Entry 4PJ7 (X-ray diffraction, 2.50 A resolution); this record covers chains A and G of the 4 polymer chains in the assembly.

[Chain A]
Protein: Major histocompatibility complex class I-related gene protein
Organism: Homo sapiens
UniProtKB: Q95460 (HMR1_HUMAN); residues 1-270 here correspond to UniProt positions 23-292 (UniProt number = residue number + 22)
Amino-acid sequence (271 residues; each row starts with the number of its first residue; numbering starts at 0):
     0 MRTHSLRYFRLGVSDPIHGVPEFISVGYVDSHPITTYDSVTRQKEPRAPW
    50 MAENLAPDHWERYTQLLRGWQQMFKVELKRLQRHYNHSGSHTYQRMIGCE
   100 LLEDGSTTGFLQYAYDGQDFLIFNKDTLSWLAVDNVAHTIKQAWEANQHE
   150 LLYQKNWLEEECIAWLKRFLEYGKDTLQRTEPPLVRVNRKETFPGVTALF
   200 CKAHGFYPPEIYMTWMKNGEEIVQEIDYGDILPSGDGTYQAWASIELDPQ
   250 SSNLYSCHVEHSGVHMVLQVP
Unresolved in the structure: 247-252, 270
Sequence notes: initiating methionine (0); engineered mutation Ser261 (Cys283 in Q95460)
Swiss-Prot annotation at these positions:
  - binding site (5-(2-oxoethylideneamino)-6-(D-ribitylamino)uracil): Arg9, Ser24, Lys43, Arg94, Tyr152, Gln153
  - binding site (5-(2-oxopropylideneamino)-6-(D-ribitylamino)uracil): Arg9, Ser24, Lys43, Arg94, Tyr152, Gln153
  - binding site (7-hydroxy-6-methyl-8-(1-D-ribityl)lumazine): Arg9, Ser24, Lys43, Arg94, Tyr152, Gln153
  - binding site (8-(9H-purin-6-yl)-2-oxa-8-azabicyclo[3.3.1]nona-3,6-diene-4,6-dicarbaldehyde): Arg9, Lys43, His58, Arg94
  - binding site (2-amino-4-oxopteridine-6-carbaldehyde): Lys43
  - binding site (pyridoxal): Lys43
  - glycosylation: Asn85 (N-linked (GlcNAc...) asparagine)
Cystine bridges: Cys98-Cys161, Cys200-Cys256
Covalent attachments: compound 2LJ linked to Lys43
Residues lining bound ligands: 2LJ (1-deoxy-1-({2,6-dioxo-5-[(E)-propylideneamino]-1,2,3,6-tetrahydropyrimidin-4-yl}amino)-D-ribitol): Tyr7, Phe8, Arg9, Ser24, Thr34, His58, Tyr62, Leu66, Trp69, Arg94, Ile96, Tyr152, Gln153, Trp156
Reported in the primary citation:
  - mutagenesis - K43A (Tm50 46 degC): decreased stability in response to 2LJ

[Chain G]
Protein: TCR-alpha
Organism: Homo sapiens
Amino-acid sequence (203 residues; each row starts with the number of its first residue):
     1 GQNIDQPTEMTATEGAIVQINCTYQTSGFNGLFWYQQHAGEAPTFLSYNV
    51 LDGLEEKGRFSSFLSRSKGYSYLLLKELQMKDSASYLCAVMDSNYQLIWG
   101 AGTKLIIKPDIQNPDPAVYQLRDSKSSDKSVCLFTDFDSQTNVSQSKDSD
   151 VYITDKCVLDMRSMDFKSNSAVAWSNKSDFACANAFNNSIIPEDTFFPSP
   201 ESS
Unresolved in the structure: 200-203
Cystine bridges: Cys22-Cys88, Cys132-Cys182
Reported in the primary citation:
  - binding site for 2LJ: Tyr95

[How chain A and chain G interact]
Residue-residue contacts (29; chain A residue first):
  His58(A) - Asn94(G)
  Arg61(A) - Asn94(G)
  Arg61(A) - Gln96(G)  hydrogen bond
  Tyr62(A) - Ser93(G)  hydrogen bond (side chain-backbone)
  Tyr62(A) - Asn94(G)
  Tyr62(A) - Tyr95(G)
  Leu65(A) - Asn94(G)
  Leu65(A) - Tyr95(G)  hydrophobic
  His148(A) - Tyr48(G)
  His148(A) - Glu55(G)  salt bridge
  Leu151(A) - Val50(G)
  Leu151(A) - Leu51(G)  hydrophobic
  Tyr152(A) - Asn30(G)
  Tyr152(A) - Tyr48(G)
  Tyr152(A) - Val50(G)
  Tyr152(A) - Tyr95(G)  hydrogen bond
  Lys154(A) - Leu51(G)
  Asn155(A) - Phe29(G)  hydrogen bond (side chain-backbone)
  Asn155(A) - Val50(G)
  Asn155(A) - Leu51(G)
  Asn155(A) - Arg66(G)  hydrogen bond
  Trp156(A) - Asn30(G)
  Trp156(A) - Tyr95(G)  hydrogen bond
  Glu159(A) - Arg66(G)
  Glu160(A) - Gly28(G)
  Glu160(A) - Phe29(G)  hydrogen bond (side chain-backbone)
  Glu160(A) - Asn30(G)
  Glu160(A) - Ser93(G)
  Trp164(A) - Ser93(G)
Interface residues without a listed pair, chain A (15 interface residues in all): Asp57, Trp69
Interface residues without a listed pair, chain G (13 interface residues in all): Phe45

[In short]
15 residues of chain A and 13 residues of chain G are in contact, with 7 hydrogen bonds and 1 salt bridge.
Polar pairs include His148(A)-Glu55(G), Arg61(A)-Gln96(G) and Tyr62(A)-Ser93(G). Covalently linked compound
2LJ: at Lys43(A). The paper reports a binding site for 2LJ at Tyr95(G); K43A of chain A reduces stability in
response to 2LJ.
Chain A is Major histocompatibility complex class I-related gene protein and chain G is TCR-alpha, both from
Homo sapiens; the structure, Structure of human MR1-5-OP-RU in complex with human MAIT TRBV6-4 TCR, was
determined by X-ray diffraction (same publication as 4PJ5, 4PJ8, 4PJ9, 4PJA, 4PJB, 4PJC and 7 further
entries).
